4DAY - chains B and C of the 3 polymer chains in the assembly; structure by X-ray diffraction, 3.30 A resolution.

== Chain B ==
Molecule: RecQ-mediated genome instability protein 2
Organism: Homo sapiens
Reference sequence: Q96E14 (RMI2_HUMAN); numbering as in UniProt (aligned over 1-147)
Chain sequence (150 residues; numbered -2 to 147; the number before each row is that of its first residue; numbers below 1 keep their minus sign (Gly-2 is residue -2)):
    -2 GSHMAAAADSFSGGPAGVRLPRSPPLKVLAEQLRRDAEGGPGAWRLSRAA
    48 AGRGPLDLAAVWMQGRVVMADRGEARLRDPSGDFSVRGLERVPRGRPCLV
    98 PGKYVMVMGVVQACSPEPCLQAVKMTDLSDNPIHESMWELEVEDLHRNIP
Not modelled in the structure: -2 to 12, 34-55
Differences from the reference sequence: expression tag (-2 to 0)
Curated features (UniProtKB/Swiss-Prot):
  - DNA-binding region: Ser44 to Glu114 (OB)
  - modified residue: Ala2 (N-acetylalanine), Ser7 (Phosphoserine)
  - mutagenesis: Lys24 (K24A: Abolishes interaction with RMI1, TOP3A and BLM), Trp59 (W59A: According to PubMed:18923083, abolishes interaction with RMI1, TOP3A and BLM. According to PubMed:18923082, does not affect interaction with RMI1 and TOP3A), Lys100 (K100A: Does not affect interaction with RMI1, TOP3A and BLM), Lys121 (K121A: According to PubMed:18923083, does not affect interaction with RMI1, TOP3A and BLM. According to PubMed:18923082, affects interaction with BLM and the BMI complex), Trp135 (W135A: Abolishes interaction with RMI1, TOP3A and BLM)
From the paper describing this entry:
  - conformationally variable residues (loop rearrangement, order/disorder transition, side-chain flip): Ala13 to Arg16, Val120 to Asp124
  - contacts within the chain: Lys121-Thr123
  - mutagenesis - K121A: abolished binding to FANCM

== Chain C ==
Molecule: Fanconi anemia group M protein
Organism: Homo sapiens
Notes: EC 3.6.4.13; fragment: MM2 peptide (residues 1218-1251)
Reference sequence: Q8IYD8 (FANCM_HUMAN); residues 1218-1251 here = UniProt positions 1218-1251
Chain sequence (37 residues; each row starts with the number of its first residue):
  1215 GHMEDIFDCSRDLFSVTFDLGFCSPDSDDEILEHTSD
Not modelled in the structure: 1215-1225, 1238-1251
Differences from the reference sequence: expression tag (1215-1217)

== Interface between chain B and chain C ==
Pairs across the interface (14; chain B residue first):
  Val15(B) - Leu1234(C)
  Arg16(B) - Leu1234(C)  hydrogen bond (backbone-backbone)
  Arg16(B) - Gly1235(C)
  Arg16(B) - Phe1236(C)  hydrogen bond (side chain-backbone)
  Arg16(B) - Cys1237(C)
  Leu17(B) - Leu1234(C)  hydrophobic
  Leu17(B) - Phe1236(C)
  Pro18(B) - Phe1236(C)
  Pro90(B) - Phe1232(C)  hydrophobic
  Val107(B) - Phe1236(C)  hydrophobic
  Val120(B) - Leu1234(C)
  Val120(B) - Phe1236(C)  hydrophobic
  Lys121(B) - Phe1232(C)
  Lys121(B) - Leu1234(C)
Interface residues without a listed pair, chain C (6 interface residues in all): Asp1233
Interface features reported in the paper:
  - residue pairs: Val120(B)-Phe1232(C) (hydrophobic contact), Lys121(B)-Phe1232(C) (hydrophobic contact), Lys121(B)-Leu1234(C) (hydrophobic contact)
  - interface residues, chain B: Ala13(B), Val120(B)
  - hot spots on chain B (mutagenesis) - K121A (>=80-fold): decreased binding to F-MM2
  - interface residues, chain C: Phe1232(C), Leu1234(C), Phe1236(C)

== Summary ==
8 residues of chain B face 6 of chain C across their interface, with 2 hydrogen bonds. Polar pairs include
Arg16(B)-Phe1236(C) and Arg16(B)-Leu1234(C). The paper describes hydrophobic contacts between Val120(B) and
Phe1232(C), Lys121(B) and Phe1232(C) and Lys121(B) and Leu1234(C). From the paper: K121A of chain B abolishes
binding to FANCM; interface residues Ala13(B), Val120(B) and Phe1232(C) among others.
Here chain B is RecQ-mediated genome instability protein 2 and chain C is Fanconi anemia group M protein, both
from Homo sapiens. Entry 4DAY (Crystal structure of the RMI core complex with MM2 peptide from FANCM) was
determined by X-ray diffraction.
